8FS7 - chains B and C of the 11 polymer chains in the assembly; structure by electron microscopy, 2.85 A resolution.

Chain B:
Name: Replication factor C subunit 4
Organism: Saccharomyces cerevisiae
UniProt: P40339 (RFC4_YEAST); numbering as in UniProt (aligned over 1-323)
Chain sequence (323 residues; row label = number of the first residue in the row):
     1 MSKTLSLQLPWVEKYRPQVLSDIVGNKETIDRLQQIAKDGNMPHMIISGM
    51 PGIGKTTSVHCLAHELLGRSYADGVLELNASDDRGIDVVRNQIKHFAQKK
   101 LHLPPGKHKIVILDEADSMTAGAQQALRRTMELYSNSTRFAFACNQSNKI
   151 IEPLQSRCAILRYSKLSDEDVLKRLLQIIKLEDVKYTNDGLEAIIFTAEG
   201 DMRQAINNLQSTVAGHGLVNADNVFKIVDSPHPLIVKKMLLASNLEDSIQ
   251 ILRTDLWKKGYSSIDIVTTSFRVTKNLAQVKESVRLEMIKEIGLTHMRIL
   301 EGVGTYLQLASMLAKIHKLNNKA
Not modelled in the structure: 1-4
Curated features (UniProtKB/Swiss-Prot):
  - binding site (ATP): Val12, Val24, Gly49 to Thr57, Asn145, Arg203
Metal / ion sites: Mg2+: Thr56 (together with ATP-gamma-S)
Small-molecule neighbours:
  - ATP-gamma-S (AGS; phosphothiophosphoric acid-adenylate ester), molecule 1: Val12, Glu13, Tyr15, Arg16, Pro17, Asp22, Ile23, Val24, Gly25, Met50, Pro51, Gly52, Ile53, Gly54, Lys55, Thr56, Thr57, Asn145, Leu166, Arg174, Met202, Arg203
  - ATP-gamma-S (AGS), molecule 2: Arg128, Glu132, Pro153, Arg157
What the authors report for this chain:
  - binding site for Template strand: Arg90

Chain C:
Name: Replication factor C subunit 3
Organism: Saccharomyces cerevisiae
UniProt: P38629 (RFC3_YEAST); residues 1-336 here = UniProt positions 1-336
Chain sequence (336 residues; each row starts with the number of its first residue):
     1 MSTSTEKRSKENLPWVEKYRPETLDEVYGQNEVITTVRKFVDEGKLPHLL
    51 FYGPPGTGKTSTIVALAREIYGKNYSNMVLELNASDDRGIDVVRNQIKDF
   101 ASTRQIFSKGFKLIILDEADAMTNAAQNALRRVIERYTKNTRFCVLANYA
   151 HKLTPALLSRCTRFRFQPLPQEAIERRIANVLVHEKLKLSPNAEKALIEL
   201 SNGDMRRVLNVLQSCKATLDNPDEDEISDDVIYECCGAPRPSDLKAVLKS
   251 ILEDDWGTAHYTLNKVRSAKGLALIDLIEGIVKILEDYELQNEETRVHLL
   301 TKLADIEYSISKGGNDQIQGSAVIGAIKASFENETV
Not modelled in the structure: 1-8, 336
Curated features (UniProtKB/Swiss-Prot):
  - binding site (ATP): Val16 to Tyr19, Arg20, Tyr28, Gly53 to Ser61, Asn148, Arg206
  - modified residue: Ser2 (N-acetylserine)
Metal / ion sites: Mg2+: Thr60 (together with ATP-gamma-S)
Small-molecule neighbours:
  - ATP-gamma-S (AGS; phosphothiophosphoric acid-adenylate ester), molecule 1: Val16, Glu17, Tyr19, Arg20, Pro21, Glu26, Val27, Tyr28, Gln30, Pro54, Pro55, Gly56, Thr57, Gly58, Lys59, Thr60, Ser61, Asn148, Leu169, Arg177, Met205, Arg206, Leu209
  - ATP-gamma-S (AGS), molecule 2: Arg131, Glu135, Ala156, Arg160
What the authors report for this chain:
  - binding site for Template strand: Ile90, Arg94, Thr123

How chain B and chain C interact:
Residue-residue contacts - 97 pairs, chain B then chain C:
  Ser6(B) with Gly44(C); Gly110(C); Phe111(C)
  Leu7(B) with Gly44(C)
  Gln8(B) with Lys45(C); Arg142(C), hydrogen bond (backbone-side chain)
  Leu9(B) with Lys139(C)
  Pro10(B) with Thr138(C); Arg142(C)
  Glu13(B) with Glu135(C); Thr138(C)
  Arg16(B) with Glu135(C), salt bridge
  Thr56(B) with Arg132(C)
  His60(B) with Arg132(C)
  Glu77(B) with Arg132(C), salt bridge
  Asn79(B) with Arg132(C)
  Ala80(B) with Asn128(C); Ala129(C)
  Ser81(B) with Arg94(C); Ala129(C); Arg132(C); Val133(C)
  Asp82(B) with Lys98(C), salt bridge
  Glu115(B) with Arg131(C), salt bridge; Arg132(C)
  Ser118(B) with Asn128(C)
  Asn145(B) with Arg131(C), hydrogen bond
  Asp201(B) with Ser159(C), hydrogen bond
  Arg203(B) with Glu135(C), salt bridge; Ser159(C); Arg160(C)
  Gln204(B) with Leu158(C); Ser159(C); Cys161(C)
  Asn207(B) with Ser159(C); Thr162(C)
  Gln210(B) with Lys45(C); Pro47(C)
  Ser211(B) with Phe40(C)
  Ala214(B) with Lys39(C); Phe40(C), hydrophobic; Glu43(C)
  Gly215(B) with Lys39(C)
  His216(B) with Glu32(C), salt bridge
  Lys226(B) with Glu32(C)
  Ile227(B) with Thr36(C); Phe164(C), hydrophobic
  Asp229(B) with Arg163(C); Arg165(C), salt bridge
  Leu245(B) with Glu293(C); Val297(C), hydrophobic
  Glu246(B) with Arg296(C), salt bridge
  Arg253(B) with Glu286(C)
  Lys258(B) with Pro168(C)
  Lys259(B) with Arg165(C), hydrogen bond (backbone-side chain); Gln167(C); Pro168(C)
  Gly260(B) with Tyr52(C); Pro54(C); Pro168(C)
  Tyr261(B) with Tyr52(C), hydrophobic; Arg163(C), hydrogen bond; Arg165(C)
  Ser262(B) with Tyr52(C), hydrogen bond (backbone-side chain); Asn148(C); Tyr149(C)
  Ile264(B) with Tyr149(C), hydrophobic; His151(C)
  Asp265(B) with Tyr52(C), hydrogen bond; Asn148(C); Tyr149(C); Ala150(C), hydrogen bond (side chain-backbone); His151(C), salt bridge
  Thr268(B) with His151(C)
  Arg298(B) with Ala304(C); Asp305(C), salt bridge
  Glu301(B) with Tyr308(C), hydrogen bond
  Val303(B) with Glu307(C); Tyr308(C), hydrophobic; Ser311(C)
  Thr305(B) with Glu307(C), hydrogen bond
  Leu307(B) with Val282(C), hydrophobic; Leu300(C), hydrophobic; Leu303(C); Glu307(C)
  Gln308(B) with Ala304(C); Glu307(C), hydrogen bond
  Ala310(B) with Leu300(C)
  Ser311(B) with Leu300(C); Thr301(C); Ala304(C)
  Ala314(B) with Val297(C); Leu300(C), hydrophobic
  Lys315(B) with Thr301(C)
  Lys318(B) with Glu294(C); Val297(C)
  Asn321(B) with Glu293(C)
Interface residues without a listed pair, chain B (62 interface residues in all): Leu5, Trp11, Pro51, Gly52, Asp83, Asn244, Ile249, Trp257, Tyr306, His317
Interface residues without a listed pair, chain C (55 interface residues in all): Gly53, Pro155, Ala156, Leu290

Summary:
62 residues of chain B and 55 residues of chain C are in contact; the contacts include 11 hydrogen bonds and
10 salt bridges. Polar pairs include Arg16(B)-Glu135(C), Glu77(B)-Arg132(C) and Asp82(B)-Lys98(C). One
ATP-gamma-S molecule is bound between chain B and chain C. The paper reports a binding site for Template
strand at Arg90(B) and Ile90(C) among others.
Chain B is Replication factor C subunit 4 and chain C is Replication factor C subunit 3, both from
Saccharomyces cerevisiae; the structure, Structure of S. cerevisiae Rad24-RFC loading the 9-1-1 clamp onto a
10-nt gapped DNA in step ..., was determined by electron microscopy together with 8FS3, 8FS4, 8FS5, 8FS6 and
8FS8 from the same study.
